Entry 5BSA (X-ray diffraction, 4.61 A resolution (low resolution: residue-level contacts below are approximate; hydrogen-bond / salt-bridge calls are withheld)); this record covers chains C and E of the 6 polymer chains in the assembly.

== Chain C ==
Protein: Histone H4
From: Xenopus laevis
UniProtKB: P62799 (H4_XENLA); residues 1-102 here correspond to UniProt positions 2-103 (UniProt number = residue number + 1)
Amino-acid sequence (102 residues; numbered 1 to 102; the number before each row is that of its first residue):
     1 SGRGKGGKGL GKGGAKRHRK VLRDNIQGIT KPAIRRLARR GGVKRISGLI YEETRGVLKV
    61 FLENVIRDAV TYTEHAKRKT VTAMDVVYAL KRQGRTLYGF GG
Unresolved in the structure: 1-26, 96-102
UniProt features mapped onto this chain:
  - DNA-binding region: Lys16 to Lys20
  - modified residue: Ser1 (N-acetylserine), Arg3 (Asymmetric dimethylarginine), Lys5 (N6-(2-hydroxyisobutyryl)lysine), Lys8 (N6-(2-hydroxyisobutyryl)lysine), Lys12 (N6-(2-hydroxyisobutyryl)lysine), Lys16 (N6-(2-hydroxyisobutyryl)lysine), Lys20 (N6,N6,N6-trimethyllysine), Lys31 (N6-(2-hydroxyisobutyryl)lysine), Lys44 (N6-(2-hydroxyisobutyryl)lysine), Ser47 (Phosphoserine), Tyr51 (Phosphotyrosine), Lys59 (N6-(2-hydroxyisobutyryl)lysine), Lys77 (N6-(2-hydroxyisobutyryl)lysine), Lys79 (N6-(2-hydroxyisobutyryl)lysine), Tyr88 (Phosphotyrosine), Lys91 (N6-(2-hydroxyisobutyryl)lysine)
  - cross-link (Glycyl lysine isopeptide (Lys-Gly)): Lys31 (interchain with G-Cter in UFM1), Lys91 (interchain with G-Cter in ubiquitin)

== Chain E ==
Protein: Protein SPT2 homolog
From: Homo sapiens
UniProtKB: Q68D10 (SPT2_HUMAN); numbering as in UniProt (aligned over 571-685)
Amino-acid sequence (115 residues; each row starts with the number of its first residue):
   571 GPQRLPFPTG YKRQREYEEE DDDDDEYDSE MEDFIEDEGE PQEEMSKHIR EIFGYDRKKY
   631 KDESDYALRY MESSWKEQQK EEAKSLRLGM QEDLEEMRRE EEEMQRRRAK KLKRR
Unresolved in the structure: 571-606, 676-685
Modified / non-standard residues: Mse601, Mse615 (selenomethionine); Mse641, Mse660, Mse667, Mse674 (selenomethionine; parent Met)
Sequence notes: conflict Mse615 (Ile in Q68D10)
UniProt features mapped onto this chain:
  - modified residue: Lys582 (N6-acetyllysine), Ser599 (Phosphoserine)
  - mutagenesis: Mse641 (M641A: Strongly reduces affinity for histones), Glu651 to Glu652 (Strongly reduces affinity for histones), Leu658 to Gly659 (Strongly reduces affinity for histones), Glu662 to Asp663 (Strongly reduces affinity for histones)
What the authors report for this chain:
  - mutagenesis - L658A/G659N: abolished binding to Histone H3.2
  - mutagenesis - K650A, E671A: unchanged binding to Histone H3.2
  - mutagenesis - E651A/E652A: decreased binding to H3/H4
  - mutagenesis - K650A, E671A: unchanged binding to H3/H4 tetramer

== Chain C / chain E interface ==
Residue-residue contacts - 27 pairs, chain C then chain E:
  Arg35(C) with Ala637(E); Leu638(E); Mse641(E)
  Arg36(C) with Glu633(E)
  Arg39(C) with Tyr636(E); Ala637(E); Mse641(E)
  Arg40(C) with Tyr625(E); Asp626(E); Lys628(E); Lys629(E); Tyr630(E); Glu633(E)
  Val43(C) with Mse641(E)
  Lys44(C) with Tyr636(E)
  Arg45(C) with Tyr636(E); Tyr640(E); Mse641(E); Glu642(E); Ser643(E); Glu647(E)
  Ile46(C) with Mse641(E); Glu642(E); Ser643(E)
  Ser47(C) with Gln648(E)
  Leu49(C) with Gln648(E)
  Tyr51(C) with Glu642(E)
Other interface residues (no listed pair), chain C (14 interface residues in all): Val87, Leu90, Gly94
Other interface residues (no listed pair), chain E (20 interface residues in all): Mse615, His618, Ile622, Phe623, Arg627

== Summary ==
14 residues of chain C face 20 of chain E across their interface. Curated annotation (UniProt) lists a
DNA-binding region on chain C; 7 mutagenesis sites on chain E. The paper reports that L658A/G659N of chain E
abolish binding to Histone H3.2; E651A/E652A of chain E reduce binding to H3/H4; 4 substitutions were tested
in all.
Here chain C is Histone H4 (Xenopus laevis) and chain E is Protein SPT2 homolog (Homo sapiens). Entry 5BSA
(Structure of histone H3/H4 in complex with Spt2) was determined by X-ray diffraction together with 5BS7 from
the same study.
